Entry 1OZE (X-ray diffraction, 2.19 A resolution); this record covers chain A.

Chain A:
Molecule: Heme oxygenase 1
From: Homo sapiens
Notes: EC 1.14.99.3; fragment: residues 1-233 of SWS P09601
UniProtKB: P09601 (HMOX1_HUMAN); residues 1-233 here = UniProt positions 1-233
Chain sequence (233 residues; each row starts with the number of its first residue):
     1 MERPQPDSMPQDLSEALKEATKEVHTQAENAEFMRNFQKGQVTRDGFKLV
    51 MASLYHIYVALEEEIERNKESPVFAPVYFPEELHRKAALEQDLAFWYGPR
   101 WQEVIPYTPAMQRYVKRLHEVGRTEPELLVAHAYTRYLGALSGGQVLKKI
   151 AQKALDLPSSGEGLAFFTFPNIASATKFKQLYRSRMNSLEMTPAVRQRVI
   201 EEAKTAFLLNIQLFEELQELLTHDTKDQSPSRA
Unresolved in the structure: 1-9, 224-233
Differences from the reference sequence: engineered mutation Ala140 (Asp in P09601)
Metal / ion sites: heme Fe near His25 (its only coordinating residue here)
Residues lining bound ligands: heme (HEM): Ser14, Lys18, His25, Ala28, Glu29, Met34, Gln38, Tyr134, Thr135, Arg136, Leu138, Gly139, Ser142, Gly143, Val146, Leu147, Arg183, Phe207, Asn210, Phe214
UniProt features mapped onto this chain:
  - binding site (heme b): Lys18, His25, Tyr134, Arg183
  - modified residue: Ser229 (Phosphoserine)

Summary:
Bound to chain A: heme. UniProt lists 4 heme b-binding residues.
Chain A is Heme oxygenase 1 (Homo sapiens); the structure, Crystal Structures of the Ferric, Ferrous, and
Ferrous-NO Forms of the Asp140Ala Mutant of Human Heme ..., was determined by X-ray diffraction (same
publication as 1OYK, 1OYL, 1OZL, 1OZR and 1OZW).
